7UEB - chains U and W of the 14 polymer chains in the assembly; structure by electron microscopy, 3.08 A resolution.

Chain U (and W):
Name: Bacteriochlorophyll a protein
From: Chlorobaculum tepidum TLS
Notes: chain W of this document is another copy of the same molecule, construct and numbering; everything in this record applies to it too
Reference sequence: Q46393 (BCPA_CHLTE); numbering as in UniProt (aligned over 1-366)
Chain sequence (366 residues; numbered 1 to 366; the number before each row is that of its first residue):
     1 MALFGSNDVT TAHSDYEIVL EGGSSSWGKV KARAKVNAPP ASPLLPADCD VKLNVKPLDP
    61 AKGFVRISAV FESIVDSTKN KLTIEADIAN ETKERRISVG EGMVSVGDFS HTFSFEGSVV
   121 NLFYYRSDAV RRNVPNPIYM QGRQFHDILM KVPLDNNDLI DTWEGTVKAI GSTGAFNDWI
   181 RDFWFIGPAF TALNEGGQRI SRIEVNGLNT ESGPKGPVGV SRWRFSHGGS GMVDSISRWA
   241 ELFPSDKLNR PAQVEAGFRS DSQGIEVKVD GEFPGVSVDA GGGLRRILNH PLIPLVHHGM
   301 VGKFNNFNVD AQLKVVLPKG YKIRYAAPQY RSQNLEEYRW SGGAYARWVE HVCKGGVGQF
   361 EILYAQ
Unresolved in the structure: 1-3 (chain W: 1-8)
Bound ions: bacteriochlorophyll a Mg site 1 near Tyr124 (its only coordinating residue here); bacteriochlorophyll a Mg site 2 near Leu242 (its only coordinating residue here)
Ligand contacts:
  - bacteriochlorophyll a (BCL), molecule 1: Ala12, Ser14, Tyr16, Ala34, Val36, Ala38, Pro39, Pro40, Ala41, Ser42, Trp184, Phe185, Ile186, Ala189, Phe258, Ser260, Ile265, Val267, His298, Val301, Gly302, Phe304, Asn305, Phe307, Cys353
  - bacteriochlorophyll a (BCL), molecule 2: Tyr16, Glu17, Ile18, Val30, Lys31, Ala32, Cys49, Val51, Ala256, Gly257, Phe258, Val267, Val269, Ile287, Leu288, Asn289, His290, Pro291, Pro294, Leu295, His298, Leu313, Tyr345, Trp348, Val349, Val352, Cys353, Phe360, Ile362
  - bacteriochlorophyll a (BCL), molecule 3: Val30, Val51, Leu53, Val55, Val65, Ile67, Phe71, Ile88, Asp234, Ser235, Arg238, Glu241, Leu242, Phe243, Pro244, Ser245, Leu248, Ala252, Val254, Ala256, Val269, Phe273, Pro274, Gly275, Leu288, Pro291
  - bacteriochlorophyll a (BCL), molecule 4: Ala41, Ser42, Leu82, Phe185, Ile186, Pro188, Ala189, Thr191, Ala192, Leu193, Gln198, Asp234, Ile293, Pro294, His297, His298, Met300, Val301
  - bacteriochlorophyll a (BCL), molecule 5: Ser42, Pro43, Leu44, Ala47, Asp48, Cys49, Phe71, Glu72, Ser73, Val75, Asn80, Lys81, Leu82, Ile84, Val104, Val106, Phe113, Phe115, Ile148, Met150, Phe183, Trp184, Ile186, Phe258
  - bacteriochlorophyll a (BCL), molecule 6: Leu53, Val55, Ile67, Ala69, Phe71, Ile84, Ala86, Ile88, Arg96, Ile97, Ser98, Phe115, Gly117, Ser118, Val119, Gln144, His146, Ile148, Trp184, Ile200, Trp223, Phe225, His227, Ser235, Trp239, Leu242, Ala252, Gln253, Val254, Phe273
  - bacteriochlorophyll a (BCL), molecule 7: Val104, Val106, Phe109, His111, Phe113, Met150, Val152, Leu154, Asp158, Leu159, Thr162, Trp163, Thr166, Phe176, Ile180, Phe183, Trp184, Ile203, Val205, Leu208, Gly219, Ser221, Trp223
  - bacteriochlorophyll a (BCL), molecule 8: Leu122, Phe123, Tyr124, Tyr125, Arg126, Ser127, Arg143, Phe145
  - bacteriochlorophyll a (BCL), molecule 9: Tyr125, Ser127, Ala129, Val130, Asn133
  - bacteriochlorophyll a (BCL), molecule 10: Tyr125, Val130, Val134, Pro137, Ile138, Tyr139, Met140, Gln141
  - bacteriochlorophyll a (BCL), molecule 11: Asp161, Thr162, Gly165, Thr166, Lys168, Ala169, Ser172, Thr173, Phe176, Trp179, Ile180, Phe183
Curated features (UniProtKB/Swiss-Prot):
  - binding site (bacteriochlorophyll a): His111, His146, His290, His297, His298
Reported in the primary citation:
  - binding site for 1,2-distearoyl-monogalactosyl-diglyceride: His13, Lys35

Chain U / chain W interface:
Pairs across the interface (92; chain U residue first):
  Phe4(U) - Val9(W)  hydrophobic
  Phe4(U) - Thr10(W)
  Phe4(U) - Asn306(W)
  Phe4(U) - Asn308(W)
  Gly5(U) - Asn308(W)
  Tyr124(U) - Trp179(W)
  Tyr124(U) - Asp182(W)
  Tyr124(U) - Phe183(W)  hydrophobic
  Tyr125(U) - Phe183(W)  hydrophobic
  Ser127(U) - Thr162(W)  hydrogen bond
  Asp128(U) - Asp158(W)
  Ala129(U) - Phe109(W)  hydrophobic
  Arg132(U) - Asp108(W)
  Arg132(U) - Asp158(W)  salt bridge
  Asn133(U) - Thr78(W)
  Asn133(U) - Val106(W)  hydrogen bond (side chain-backbone)
  Asn133(U) - Gly107(W)
  Asn133(U) - Asp108(W)  hydrogen bond (side chain-backbone)
  Asn133(U) - Phe109(W)
  Pro135(U) - Asp76(W)
  Pro135(U) - Thr78(W)
  Asn136(U) - Leu44(W)
  Ile138(U) - Pro43(W)  hydrophobic
  Ile138(U) - Leu44(W)  hydrophobic
  Tyr139(U) - Pro43(W)
  Tyr139(U) - Ile186(W)
  Tyr139(U) - Gly187(W)
  Tyr139(U) - Pro188(W)
  Gln141(U) - Phe183(W)
  Gln141(U) - Ile186(W)  hydrogen bond (side chain-backbone)
  Arg143(U) - Trp179(W)
  Arg143(U) - Asp182(W)  salt bridge
  Phe145(U) - Trp179(W)  hydrophobic
  Asn194(U) - Phe190(W)
  Asn194(U) - Thr191(W)
  Asn194(U) - Asn194(W)  hydrogen bond
  Glu195(U) - Thr191(W)
  Glu195(U) - Glu195(W)
  Glu195(U) - Met300(W)
  Gly196(U) - Thr191(W)
  Gly197(U) - Thr191(W)
  Arg199(U) - Asp178(W)  hydrogen bond (side chain-backbone)
  Arg199(U) - Trp179(W)
  Arg199(U) - Arg181(W)
  Arg199(U) - Asp182(W)  salt bridge
  Arg199(U) - Phe190(W)
  Ser201(U) - Trp179(W)  hydrogen bond
  Ser230(U) - Asp182(W)
  Ser230(U) - Phe185(W)
  Ser230(U) - Ile186(W)
  Ser230(U) - Gly187(W)  hydrogen bond (side chain-backbone)
  Ser230(U) - Phe190(W)
  Gly231(U) - Ile186(W)
  Met232(U) - Gly187(W)
  Met232(U) - Pro188(W)
  Leu292(U) - Pro43(W)  hydrophobic
  Lys303(U) - Lys303(W)
  Lys303(U) - Phe304(W)
  Asn306(U) - Asn306(W)
  Tyr325(U) - Pro46(W)
  Pro328(U) - Ser262(W)
  Ala344(U) - Gln263(W)
  Arg347(U) - Thr10(W)
  Arg347(U) - Asn37(W)  hydrogen bond (side chain-backbone)
  Arg347(U) - Pro39(W)
  Arg347(U) - Gln263(W)
  Arg347(U) - Asn305(W)
  Trp348(U) - Pro39(W)  hydrophobic
  Glu350(U) - Phe304(W)
  Glu350(U) - Asn305(W)
  Glu350(U) - Asn306(W)  hydrogen bond
  His351(U) - Pro39(W)
  His351(U) - Pro40(W)  hydrogen bond (side chain-backbone)
  His351(U) - Ala41(W)
  His351(U) - Phe304(W)
  Lys354(U) - Lys303(W)
  Lys354(U) - Phe304(W)
  Lys354(U) - Asn306(W)  hydrogen bond
  Gly355(U) - Phe304(W)
  Gly356(U) - Phe304(W)
  Val357(U) - Ala41(W)
  Val357(U) - Ser42(W)
  Val357(U) - Pro43(W)
  Gly358(U) - Pro40(W)
  Gly358(U) - Ser42(W)
  Gln359(U) - Ser42(W)
  Gln359(U) - Pro43(W)  hydrogen bond (side chain-backbone)
  Gln359(U) - Leu44(W)
  Gln359(U) - Leu45(W)  hydrogen bond (side chain-backbone)
  Gln359(U) - Pro46(W)
  Gln359(U) - Asp76(W)
  Glu361(U) - Asp76(W)
Other interface residues (no listed pair), chain U (47 interface residues in all): Val134, Ser226, Gly228, Phe307, Ala327
Other interface residues (no listed pair), chain W (42 interface residues in all): Asn156, Phe307

In short:
47 residues of chain U and 42 residues of chain W are in contact; the contacts include 14 hydrogen bonds and 3
salt bridges. Among the polar pairs are Arg132(U)-Asp158(W), Arg143(U)-Asp182(W) and Arg199(U)-Asp182(W).
Chain U binds 11 copies of bacteriochlorophyll a. From the paper: a binding site for
1,2-distearoyl-monogalactosyl-diglyceride at His13(U) and Lys35(U).
Both chains are Bacteriochlorophyll a protein (Chlorobaculum tepidum TLS). Entry 7UEB (Photosynthetic assembly
of Chlorobaculum tepidum (RC-FMO2)) was determined by electron microscopy, deposited together with 7UEA.
